Entry 4HPQ (X-ray diffraction, 3.06 A resolution); this record covers chains C and F of the 6 polymer chains in the assembly.

Chain C (and F):
Molecule: Atg17
From: Lachancea thermotolerans CBS 6340
Notes: chain F of this document is another copy of the same molecule, construct and numbering; everything in this record applies to it too
UniProt: C5DFJ6 (C5DFJ6_LACTC); residues 1-413 here = UniProt positions 1-413
Chain sequence (413 residues; each row starts with the number of its first residue):
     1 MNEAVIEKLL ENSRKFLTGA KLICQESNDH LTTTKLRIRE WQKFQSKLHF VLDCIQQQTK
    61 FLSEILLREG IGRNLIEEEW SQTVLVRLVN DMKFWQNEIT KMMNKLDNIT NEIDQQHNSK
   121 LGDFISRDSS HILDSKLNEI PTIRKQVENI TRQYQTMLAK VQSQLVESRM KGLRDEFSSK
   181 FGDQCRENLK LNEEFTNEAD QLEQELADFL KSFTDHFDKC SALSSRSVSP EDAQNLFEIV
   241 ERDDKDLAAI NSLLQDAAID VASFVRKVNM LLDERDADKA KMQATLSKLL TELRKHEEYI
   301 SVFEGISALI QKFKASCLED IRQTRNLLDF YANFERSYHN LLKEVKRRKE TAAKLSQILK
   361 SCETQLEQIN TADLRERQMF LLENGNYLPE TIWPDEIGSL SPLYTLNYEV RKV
Unresolved in the structure: 1, 179-192, 412-413
From the paper describing this entry:
  - self-association interface (contacts with another copy of this molecule): L355, I358, L359, L366, I369
  - conformationally variable residues (order/disorder transition): F181 to E193

Interface between chain C and chain F:
Pairs across the interface - 86 pairs, chain C then chain F:
  E112(C) with I392(F)
  F124(C) with I392(F), hydrophobic
  F330(C) with N386(F); Y387(F), hydrophobic
  N333(C) with Y387(F)
  S337(C) with N384(F), hydrogen bond
  N340(C) with F380(F)
  L341(C) with F380(F), hydrophobic
  E344(C) with F380(F)
  V345(C) with W393(F), hydrophobic
  R347(C) with D373(F), salt bridge; E376(F)
  R348(C) with R377(F); W393(F); E396(F); I397(F)
  L355(C) with L366(F), hydrophobic; I369(F), hydrophobic; L403(F), hydrophobic
  I358(C) with Q365(F); L366(F), hydrophobic
  L359(C) with C362(F), hydrophobic; L366(F), hydrophobic
  C362(C) with I358(F), hydrophobic; L359(F), hydrophobic; C362(F), hydrophobic
  Q365(C) with I358(F)
  L366(C) with L355(F), hydrophobic; I358(F), hydrophobic; L359(F), hydrophobic
  I369(C) with L355(F), hydrophobic
  D373(C) with R347(F), salt bridge; T351(F)
  E376(C) with R347(F)
  R377(C) with E344(F); R347(F); R348(F)
  F380(C) with N340(F); L341(F), hydrophobic; E344(F)
  N384(C) with S337(F), hydrogen bond; N340(F)
  N386(C) with F330(F)
  Y387(C) with N333(F), hydrogen bond; F334(F); S337(F)
  L388(C) with F334(F), hydrophobic; S337(F); Y338(F)
  P389(C) with F124(F), hydrophobic
  T391(C) with F124(F)
  I392(C) with E112(F); D114(F); F124(F), hydrophobic; Y338(F), hydrophobic
  W393(C) with D114(F); V345(F), hydrophobic; R348(F)
  E396(C) with R348(F), salt bridge; R411(F), salt bridge
  I397(C) with R348(F), hydrogen bond (backbone-side chain)
  S399(C) with R411(F)
  S401(C) with R411(F), hydrogen bond (backbone-side chain)
  P402(C) with R411(F), hydrogen bond (backbone-side chain)
  L403(C) with L355(F), hydrophobic; V410(F); R411(F), hydrogen bond (backbone-backbone)
  Y404(C) with L355(F), hydrophobic; V410(F), hydrophobic
  T405(C) with N407(F); Y408(F); E409(F), hydrogen bond (side chain-backbone); V410(F)
  L406(C) with L406(F), hydrophobic; N407(F)
  N407(C) with T405(F); L406(F); N407(F), hydrogen bond
  Y408(C) with T405(F)
  E409(C) with T405(F), hydrogen bond (backbone-side chain)
  V410(C) with L403(F); Y404(F)
  R411(C) with E396(F), salt bridge; S401(F), hydrogen bond (side chain-backbone); P402(F), hydrogen bond (side chain-backbone); L403(F), hydrogen bond (backbone-backbone)
Also at the interface, not in a pair above, chain C (50 interface residues in all): D114, F334, T351, K354, E383, L400
Also at the interface, not in a pair above, chain F (48 interface residues in all): K354, L388, P389, S399

Overview:
Chain C and chain F form an interface of 50 and 48 residues respectively, with 13 hydrogen bonds and 5 salt
bridges. Polar contacts include R347(C)-D373(F), E396(C)-R348(F) and E396(C)-R411(F). The paper reports
conformational variability at F181(C); a self-association interface involving L355(C), I358(C) and L359(C)
among others.
Both chains are Atg17 (Lachancea thermotolerans CBS 6340). Entry 4HPQ (Crystal Structure of the
Atg17-Atg31-Atg29 Complex) was determined by X-ray diffraction.
